7BI2 - chain A; structure by X-ray diffraction, 3.25 A resolution.

Chain A:
Name: Phosphatidylinositol 4-phosphate 3-kinase C2 domain-containing subunit alpha
Source organism: Mus musculus
Notes: EC 2.7.1.154; engineered mutation(s): 533-544/GSGS
Reference sequence: Q61194 (P3C2A_MOUSE); the construct has insertions or renumbered stretches relative to UniProt, so the offset changes along the chain: 3-158 = UniProt 377-532; 163-1157 = UniProt 545-1539
Sequence (1157 residues; row label = number of the first residue in the row):
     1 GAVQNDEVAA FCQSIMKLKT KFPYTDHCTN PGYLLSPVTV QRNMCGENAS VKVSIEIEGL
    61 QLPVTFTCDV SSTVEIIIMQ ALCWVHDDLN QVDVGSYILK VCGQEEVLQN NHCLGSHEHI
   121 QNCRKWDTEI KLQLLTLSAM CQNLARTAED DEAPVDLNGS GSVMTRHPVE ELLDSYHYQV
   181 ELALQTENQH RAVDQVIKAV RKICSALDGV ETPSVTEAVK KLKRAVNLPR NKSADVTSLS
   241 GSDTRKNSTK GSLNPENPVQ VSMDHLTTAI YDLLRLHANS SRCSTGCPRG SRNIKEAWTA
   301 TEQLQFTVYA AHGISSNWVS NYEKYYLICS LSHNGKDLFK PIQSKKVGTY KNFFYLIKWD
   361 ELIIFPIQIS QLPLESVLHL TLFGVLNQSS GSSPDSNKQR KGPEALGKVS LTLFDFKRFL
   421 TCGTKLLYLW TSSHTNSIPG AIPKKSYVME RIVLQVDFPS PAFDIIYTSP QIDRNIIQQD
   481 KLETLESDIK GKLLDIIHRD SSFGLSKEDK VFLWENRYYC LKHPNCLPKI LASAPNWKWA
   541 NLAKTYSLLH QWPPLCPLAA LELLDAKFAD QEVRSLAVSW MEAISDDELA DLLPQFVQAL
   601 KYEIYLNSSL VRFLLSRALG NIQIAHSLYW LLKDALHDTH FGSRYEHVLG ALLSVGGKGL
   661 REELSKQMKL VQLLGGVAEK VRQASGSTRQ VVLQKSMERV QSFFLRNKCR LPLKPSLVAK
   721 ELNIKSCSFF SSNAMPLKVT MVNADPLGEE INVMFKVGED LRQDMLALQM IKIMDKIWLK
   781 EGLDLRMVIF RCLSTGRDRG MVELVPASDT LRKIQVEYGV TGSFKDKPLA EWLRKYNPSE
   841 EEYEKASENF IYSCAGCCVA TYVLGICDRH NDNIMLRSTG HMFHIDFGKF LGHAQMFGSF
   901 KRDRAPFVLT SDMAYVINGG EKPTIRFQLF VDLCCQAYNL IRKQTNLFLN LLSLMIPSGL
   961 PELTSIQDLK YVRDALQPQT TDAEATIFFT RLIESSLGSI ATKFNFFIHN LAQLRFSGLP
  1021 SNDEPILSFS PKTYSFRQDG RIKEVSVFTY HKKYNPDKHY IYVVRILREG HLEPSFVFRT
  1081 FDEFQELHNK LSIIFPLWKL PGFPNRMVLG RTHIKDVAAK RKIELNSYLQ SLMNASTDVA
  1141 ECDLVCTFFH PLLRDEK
Unresolved in the structure: 1-3, 44-48, 86-92, 158-165, 230-254, 282-292, 321, 384-404, 433-451, 478-483, 818-828, 901-903, 998-1000, 1018-1026, 1106-1109
Construct notes: expression tag (1-2); linker (159-162); conflict Gly286 (Ala668 in Q61194)
Small-molecule neighbours: 17G (9-(6-aminopyridin-3-yl)-1-[3-(trifluoromethyl)phenyl]benzo[h][1,6]naphthyridin-2(1H)-one): Phe730, Ser732, Pro736, Met754, Lys756, Asp764, Phe790, Val802, Glu803, Leu804, Val805, Ser808, Asp809, Thr810, Met875, Ile885, Asp886
From the paper describing this entry:
  - conformationally variable residues (side-chain flip): Phe730, Lys756, Leu804, Asp886
  - binding site for 17G: Phe730, Met754
  - mutagenesis - H1009A: abolished catalytic activity
  - mutagenesis - K901A/R902A, H1009A: abolished signaling in response to PI(3,4)P2 levels
  - mutagenesis - K52A/W84A/D87A/D88A: decreased binding to distal C2 domain
  - catalytic residues: Asp868, His870, Asp886 (citing earlier work)
  - specificity-determining residues: Lys901, Arg902 (proposed by the authors, not directly observed)
  - mutagenesis - K901A/R902A: abolished catalytic activity on PI(4)P
  - mutagenesis - K901A/R902A: decreased catalytic activity on PI
  - mutagenesis - K901A: unchanged catalytic activity

Overview:
Bound to chain A: compound 17G. From the paper: catalytic residues Asp868, His870 and Asp886; K901A/R902A and
H1009A abolish signaling in response to PI(3,4)P2 levels; 4 substitutions were tested in all.
Chain A is Phosphatidylinositol 4-phosphate 3-kinase C2 domain-containing subunit alpha (Mus musculus); the
structure, PI3KC2aDeltaN and DeltaC-C2, was determined by X-ray diffraction, deposited together with 7BI4,
7BI6 and 7BI9.
